Entry 6UXV (electron microscopy, 4.70 A resolution (low resolution: residue-level contacts below are approximate; hydrogen-bond / salt-bridge calls are withheld)); this record covers chains B and E of the 15 polymer chains in the assembly.

[Chain B]
Name: SWI/SNF chromatin-remodeling complex subunit SWI1
From: Saccharomyces cerevisiae (strain ATCC 204508 / S288c)
Reference sequence: P09547 (SWI1_YEAST); residue numbers follow UniProt; this construct covers 1-1314
Sequence (1314 residues; row label = number of the first residue in the row):
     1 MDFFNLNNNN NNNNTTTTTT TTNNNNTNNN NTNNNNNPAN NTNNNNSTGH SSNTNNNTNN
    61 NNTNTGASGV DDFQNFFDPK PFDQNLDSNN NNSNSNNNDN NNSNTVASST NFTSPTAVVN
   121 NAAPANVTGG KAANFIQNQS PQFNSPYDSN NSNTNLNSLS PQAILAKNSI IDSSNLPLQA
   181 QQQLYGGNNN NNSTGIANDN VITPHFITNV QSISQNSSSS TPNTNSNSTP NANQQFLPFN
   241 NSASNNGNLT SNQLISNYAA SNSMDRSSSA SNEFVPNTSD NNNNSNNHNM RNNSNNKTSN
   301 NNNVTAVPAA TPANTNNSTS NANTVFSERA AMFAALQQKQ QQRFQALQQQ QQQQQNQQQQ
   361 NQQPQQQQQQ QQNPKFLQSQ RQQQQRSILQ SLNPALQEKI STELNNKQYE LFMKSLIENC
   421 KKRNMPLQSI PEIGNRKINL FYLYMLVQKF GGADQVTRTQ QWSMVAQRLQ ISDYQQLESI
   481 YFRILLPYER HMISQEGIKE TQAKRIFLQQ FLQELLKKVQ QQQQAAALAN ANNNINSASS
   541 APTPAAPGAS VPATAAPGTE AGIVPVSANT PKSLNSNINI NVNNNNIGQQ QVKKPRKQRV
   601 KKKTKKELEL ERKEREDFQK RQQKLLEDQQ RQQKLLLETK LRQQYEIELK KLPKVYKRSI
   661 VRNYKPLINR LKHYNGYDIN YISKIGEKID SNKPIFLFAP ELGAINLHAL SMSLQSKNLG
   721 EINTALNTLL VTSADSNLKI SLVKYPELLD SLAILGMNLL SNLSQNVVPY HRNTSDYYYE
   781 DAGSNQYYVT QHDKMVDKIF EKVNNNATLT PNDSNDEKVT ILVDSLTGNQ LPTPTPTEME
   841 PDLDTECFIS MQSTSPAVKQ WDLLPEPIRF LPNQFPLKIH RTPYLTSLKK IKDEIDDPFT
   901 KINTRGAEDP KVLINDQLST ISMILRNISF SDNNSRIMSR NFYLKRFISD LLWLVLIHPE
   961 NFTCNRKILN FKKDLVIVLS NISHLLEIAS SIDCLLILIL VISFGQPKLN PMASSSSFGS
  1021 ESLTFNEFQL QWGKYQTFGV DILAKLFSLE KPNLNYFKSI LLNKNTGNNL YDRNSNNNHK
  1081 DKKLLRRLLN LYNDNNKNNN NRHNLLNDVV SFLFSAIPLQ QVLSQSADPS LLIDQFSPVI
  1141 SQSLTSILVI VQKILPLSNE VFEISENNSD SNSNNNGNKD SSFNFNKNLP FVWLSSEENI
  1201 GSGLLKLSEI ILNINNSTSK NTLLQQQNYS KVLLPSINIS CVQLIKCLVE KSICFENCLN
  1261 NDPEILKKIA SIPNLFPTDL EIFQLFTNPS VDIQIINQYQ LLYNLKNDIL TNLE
Unresolved in the structure: 1-700, 807-857, 1009-1020, 1065-1077, 1094-1102, 1153-1188, 1218-1228
Swiss-Prot annotation at these positions:
  - zinc finger: Cys-1241 to Cys-1258 (C4-type)

[Chain E]
Name: SWI/SNF complex subunit SWI3
From: Saccharomyces cerevisiae (strain ATCC 204508 / S288c)
Reference sequence: P32591 (SWI3_YEAST); numbering as in UniProt (aligned over 1-825)
Sequence (825 residues; row label = number of the first residue in the row):
     1 MENTLGEGST VNASVDVDQH GNDNNSDSNA NAAVAGVANT DTAGEESQQQ DESLKDEATV
    61 PNTRDAESEA ITVTAKQQPT MQANKLDSQE TPSTEESRAQ NVFGQDNEDS DNLFGETESS
   121 VSNNEANTPS IPTNPVDNEN NKPAIKEDST IQDSNGDVKN MEDVKIQKEE EPENNTVIEG
   181 VKEESQPDEN TKEMDEVEED DEDDDQPMIS PDNSIFGDTK SESKQLGNTS SVANTPSEIP
   241 DAHKAEQEDI IEKTESVDKK VDSGEERNEQ EREIMNDHSK SANPKKTTIT RVEPETFEIP
   301 QAHEIVIPSY SKWFNLEKIH SIEVQSLPEF FTNRIPSKTP EVYMRYRNFM VNSYRLNPNE
   361 YFSVTTARRN VSGDAAALFR LHKFLTKWGL INYQVDSKLL PKNIEPPLTS QYSTRHDAPR
   421 GLFPFESYKP SVQLPDMAKL KKMMNTSDSE STLYKYLKES KRKYDEITHP PSTTDDENGD
   481 KNDNGGKMNN EVSTSTSMTG DANLLEEGET SRPLKKVKIL EQIDENWSKE DLQKLLKGIQ
   541 EFGADWYKVA KNVGNKSPEQ CILRFLQLPI EDKFLYGDGN GKGDNDNGLG PLKYAPHLPF
   601 SKSENPVLST IAFLVGLVNP KTVQSMTQRA IQSAESIKSQ KEEISDQKPI EHIKEGSEIA
   661 ISSLGYRSHI FATNEERQMN FLTNELIRLQ MEKLDAKLNH LKKLEKFMEL ERKTLERQQE
   721 NLLIQRLNFN QNSSKIVNVL SKCLNLISDS NINNSSVAEK EEIRSQIDHF KSMLSKPETL
   781 SIGKNPFNKP NIETGENHNG QSISNENDVK PISIEAPQFY RYWSA
Unresolved in the structure: 1-299, 439-825
Swiss-Prot annotation at these positions:
  - region: Leu-694 to Leu-722 (Leucine-zipper)
  - modified residue: Ser-88 (Phosphoserine), Ser-185 (Phosphoserine), Thr-235 (Phosphothreonine), Ser-657 (Phosphoserine)
  - mutagenesis: Asp-374 (D374A: Loss of DNA-binding), Lys-383 (K383D: Loss of DNA-binding; when associated with D-387), Lys-387 (K387D: Loss of DNA-binding; when associated with D-383), Asn-392 (N392A: Loss of DNA-binding)

[Interface between chain B and chain E]
Pairs across the interface - 35 pairs, chain B then chain E:
  His-708(B) / Lys-387(E)
  Ser-711(B) / Tyr-310(E)
  Ser-711(B) / Lys-387(E)
  Met-712(B) / Tyr-310(E)
  Gln-715(B) / Tyr-310(E)
  Lys-717(B) / Lys-312(E)
  Asp-776(B) / Trp-313(E)
  Asp-776(B) / Asn-315(E)
  Asp-776(B) / Lys-318(E)
  Asp-776(B) / Ile-319(E)
  Asp-776(B) / His-320(E)
  Tyr-777(B) / Ile-319(E)
  Tyr-777(B) / His-320(E)
  Tyr-777(B) / Ser-321(E)
  Tyr-778(B) / Ile-319(E)
  Tyr-779(B) / Ile-319(E)
  Glu-780(B) / Lys-318(E)
  Asp-781(B) / Glu-317(E)
  Asp-781(B) / Met-344(E)
  Gly-783(B) / Arg-345(E)
  Asn-785(B) / Glu-341(E)
  Asn-785(B) / Val-342(E)
  Asn-785(B) / Arg-345(E)
  Gln-786(B) / Arg-345(E)
  Tyr-787(B) / Val-342(E)
  Tyr-787(B) / Arg-345(E)
  Tyr-788(B) / Tyr-346(E)
  Tyr-788(B) / Val-371(E)
  Tyr-788(B) / Ser-372(E)
  Val-858(B) / Thr-332(E)
  Val-858(B) / Asn-333(E)
  Val-858(B) / Arg-334(E)
  Lys-859(B) / Phe-331(E)
  Lys-859(B) / Thr-332(E)
  Leu-864(B) / Gln-325(E)
Other interface residues (no listed pair), chain B (25 interface residues in all): Leu-710, Leu-714, Ala-782, Trp-861, Asp-862, Leu-863
Other interface residues (no listed pair), chain E (27 interface residues in all): Val-324, Pro-328, Pro-340, Phe-349, Trp-388

[Overview]
25 residues of chain B and 27 residues of chain E are in contact. From UniProt: 4 mutagenesis sites on chain
E.
Chain B is SWI/SNF chromatin-remodeling complex subunit SWI1 and chain E is SWI/SNF complex subunit SWI3, both
from Saccharomyces cerevisiae (strain ATCC 204508 / S288c); the structure, SWI/SNF Body Module, was determined
by electron microscopy (same publication as 6UXW).
